8F6C - chains E and F of the 8 polymer chains in the assembly; structure by electron microscopy, 3.46 A resolution.

[Chain E]
Protein: Cytochrome bo(3) ubiquinol oxidase subunit 1
Source organism: Escherichia coli
Notes: EC 7.1.1.3
Reference sequence: P0ABI8 (CYOB_ECOLI); residues 1-658 here = UniProt positions 1-658
Amino-acid sequence (658 residues; each row starts with the number of its first residue):
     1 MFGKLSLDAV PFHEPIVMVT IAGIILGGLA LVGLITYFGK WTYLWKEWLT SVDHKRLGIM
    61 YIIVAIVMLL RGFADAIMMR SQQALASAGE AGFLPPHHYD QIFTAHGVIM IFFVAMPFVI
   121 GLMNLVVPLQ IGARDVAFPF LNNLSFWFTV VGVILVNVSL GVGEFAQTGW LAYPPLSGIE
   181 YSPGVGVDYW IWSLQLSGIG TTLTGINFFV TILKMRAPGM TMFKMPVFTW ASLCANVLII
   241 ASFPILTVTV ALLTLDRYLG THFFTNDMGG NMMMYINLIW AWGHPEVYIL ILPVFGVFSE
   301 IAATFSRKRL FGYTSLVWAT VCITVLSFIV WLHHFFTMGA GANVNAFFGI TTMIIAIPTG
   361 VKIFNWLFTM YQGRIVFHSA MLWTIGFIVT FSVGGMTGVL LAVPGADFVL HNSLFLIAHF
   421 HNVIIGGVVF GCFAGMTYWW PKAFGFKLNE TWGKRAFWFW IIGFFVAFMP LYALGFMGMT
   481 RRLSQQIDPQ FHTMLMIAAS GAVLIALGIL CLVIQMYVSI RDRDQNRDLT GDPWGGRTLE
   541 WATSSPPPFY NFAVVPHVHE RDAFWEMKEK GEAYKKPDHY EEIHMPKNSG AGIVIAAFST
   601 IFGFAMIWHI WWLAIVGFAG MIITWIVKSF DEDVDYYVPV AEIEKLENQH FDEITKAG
Bound ions: heme Fe: His106, His421; Cu ion: His284, His333, His334; heme o Fe near His419 (its only coordinating residue here)
Small-molecule neighbours:
  - 1,2-Distearoyl-sn-glycerophosphoethanolamine (3PE), molecule 1: Phe138, Pro139, Phe140, Leu141, Leu144, Phe148, Trp192, Gln195, Ile199, Leu203, Ile206, Thr247, Phe602, Phe618, Met621, Trp625, Lys628, Val634
  - 1,2-Distearoyl-sn-glycerophosphoethanolamine (3PE), molecule 2: Ala251, Thr254, Leu255, Tyr258, Leu259, Phe602, Met606, Trp611, Ile615
  - 1,2-Distearoyl-sn-glycerophosphoethanolamine (3PE), molecule 3: Ala251, Phe618, Ile622, Trp625, Ile626, Ser629
  - heme (HEM): Phe73, Ala76, Met79, Arg80, Gln83, Phe103, His106, Gly107, Met110, Ile111, Ala115, Gly169, Trp170, Leu414, Ile417, Phe420, His421, Ile424, Ile425, Val429, Trp460, Phe468, Arg481, Arg482, Ile505
  - heme o (HEO): Trp170, Trp280, His284, Val287, Tyr288, Ile291, His333, His334, Ile355, Ala356, Thr359, Gly360, Ile363, Phe391, Ser392, Gly395, Met396, Gly398, Val399, Leu401, Ala402, Asp407, His411, Asn412, Leu416, His419, Phe420, Val423, Ile424, Val428, Arg481
Swiss-Prot annotation at these positions:
  - binding site (ubiquinone-8): Arg71, Asp75, His98
  - binding site (heme b): His106, Trp170, His421, Arg481, Arg482
  - binding site (Cu(2+)): His284, His333, His334
  - binding site (Fe(II)-heme o): Tyr288, His411, His419
  - cross-link: His284 to Tyr288 (1'-histidyl-3'-tyrosine (His-Tyr))
  - mutagenesis: His54 (H54A: 50% quinol oxidase activity), Lys55 (K55Q: No effect), Arg71 (R71H: No quinol oxidase activity; R71Q/L: Abolishes quinol oxidase activity), Asp75 (D75E: Very similar to wild-type; D75H: No quinol oxidase activity, altered binding of a semiquinone intermediate at the QH site; D75N: Abolishes quinol oxidase activity), Arg80 (R80Q: Abolishes quinol oxidase activity), His98 (H98F: About 1% quinol oxidase activity; H98N: Abolishes enzyme activity), Gln101 (Q101N: Reduces quinol oxidase activity by 75%, decreased affinity for ubiquinol-1), Ile102 (I102W: No quinol oxidase activity), His106 (H106A: 2% quinol oxidase activity, loss of heme b, loss of heme o, loss of Cu(B)), Asp135 (D135N: Abolishes quinol oxidase activity), Tyr173 (Y173F: No effect), Asp188 (D188N: No effect), 15 further mutagenesis entries in UniProt

[Chain F]
Protein: Cytochrome bo(3) ubiquinol oxidase subunit 2
Source organism: Escherichia coli
Reference sequence: P0ABJ1 (CYOA_ECOLI); residue numbers follow UniProt; this construct covers 24-283
Amino-acid sequence (260 residues; each row starts with the number of its first residue):
    24 GCNSALLDPK GQIGLEQRSL ILTAFGLMLI VVIPAILMAV GFAWKYRASN KDAKYSPNWS
    84 HSNKVEAVVW TVPILIIIFL AVLTWKTTHA LEPSKPLAHD EKPITIEVVS MDWKWFFIYP
   144 EQGIATVNEI AFPANTPVYF KVTSNSVMNS FFIPRLGSQI YAMAGMQTRL HLIANEPGTY
   204 DGISASYSGP GFSGMKFKAI ATPDRAAFDQ WVAKAKQSPN TMSDMAAFEK LAAPSEYNQV
   264 EYFSNVKPDL FADVINKFMA
Small-molecule neighbours: heme o (HEO): Met51, Val54, Val55, Ala58, Pro96, Ile99, Ile100
Swiss-Prot annotation at these positions:
  - lipidation: Cys25 (N-palmitoyl cysteine)
Reported in the primary citation:
  - higher-order assembly contacts with a neighbouring Cytochrome bo(3) ubiquinol oxidase subunit 4; pairs are residue here / residue on that copy: Lys87-Val63, Val91-Val63, Leu98, Phe102

[Interface between chain E and chain F]
Pairs across the interface (135; chain E residue first):
  Pro96(E) with Pro213(F)
  Asp100(E) with Tyr210(F), hydrogen bond; Pro213(F)
  Gln167(E) with Tyr210(F), hydrogen bond (backbone-side chain)
  Thr168(E) with Tyr210(F)
  Pro175(E) with Val170(F), hydrophobic; Met171(F)
  Leu176(E) with Val170(F), hydrophobic; Tyr210(F), hydrophobic; Ser211(F)
  Tyr181(E) with Ser169(F)
  Asn266(E) with Ala187(F); Phe281(F)
  Met272(E) with Met171(F), hydrophobic; Met186(F), hydrophobic
  Met273(E) with Met186(F), hydrophobic; Met189(F), hydrophobic
  Arg307(E) with Tyr78(F), hydrogen bond (backbone-side chain)
  Lys308(E) with Ser79(F); Pro80(F); Trp82(F), hydrogen bond (side chain-backbone)
  Arg309(E) with Asn81(F); Ser83(F)
  Leu310(E) with Ser83(F)
  Phe311(E) with Ser83(F); His84(F); Ser85(F); Val88(F), hydrophobic; Glu89(F)
  Gly312(E) with Ser83(F), hydrogen bond (backbone-backbone); Glu89(F)
  Ser315(E) with Glu89(F), hydrogen bond; Trp93(F)
  Thr337(E) with Gln182(F); Ile183(F); Tyr184(F), hydrogen bond (backbone-backbone)
  Met338(E) with Tyr184(F), hydrophobic; Met186(F)
  Ala340(E) with Glu115(F)
  Gly341(E) with Glu115(F)
  Ala342(E) with Thr111(F); His112(F); Glu115(F), hydrogen bond (backbone-side chain)
  Asn343(E) with His112(F), hydrogen bond
  Asn345(E) with Thr111(F)
  Ala346(E) with Trp108(F), hydrophobic; Thr111(F)
  Ile350(E) with Trp108(F), hydrophobic
  Met353(E) with Ile100(F); Leu103(F); Ala104(F); Thr107(F), hydrogen bond
  Ile357(E) with Ile97(F), hydrophobic; Ile100(F), hydrophobic
  Val361(E) with Val92(F), hydrophobic; Trp93(F), hydrophobic
  Phe364(E) with Met61(F), hydrophobic; Val92(F), hydrophobic
  Asn365(E) with Glu89(F), hydrogen bond
  Leu367(E) with Ala58(F); Ala62(F), hydrophobic; Phe65(F)
  Phe368(E) with Trp82(F); Val88(F), hydrophobic
  Met370(E) with Ala62(F); Phe65(F)
  Tyr371(E) with Phe65(F), hydrophobic; Tyr69(F); Trp82(F), hydrophobic
  Gln372(E) with Tyr69(F); Lys77(F); Tyr78(F); Ser79(F), hydrogen bond
  Gly373(E) with Tyr69(F)
  Arg374(E) with Tyr78(F)
  Ile375(E) with Phe65(F); Tyr69(F), hydrogen bond (backbone-backbone); Arg70(F); Ala71(F), hydrogen bond (backbone-backbone)
  Phe377(E) with Ala66(F); Arg70(F)
  Ile385(E) with Ala66(F), hydrophobic
  Ile388(E) with Ala62(F), hydrophobic
  Ser392(E) with Ile59(F)
  Val393(E) with Ile59(F), hydrophobic
  Met396(E) with Phe48(F), hydrophobic; Met51(F); Leu52(F), hydrophobic; Val55(F), hydrophobic
  Val399(E) with Met51(F), hydrophobic
  Leu400(E) with Phe48(F), hydrophobic; Met51(F)
  Val403(E) with Leu43(F), hydrophobic; Thr107(F)
  Pro404(E) with Thr107(F); Thr111(F)
  Gly405(E) with Gln40(F); Leu43(F)
  Ala406(E) with Ile44(F), hydrophobic
  Phe408(E) with Gln40(F); Leu114(F); Pro116(F); Ser181(F); Gln182(F), hydrogen bond (backbone-backbone)
  Val409(E) with Leu29(F), hydrophobic; Gln40(F); Phe175(F); Gly180(F)
  Leu410(E) with Leu29(F), hydrophobic
  His411(E) with Gln182(F), hydrogen bond (backbone-side chain); Tyr184(F), hydrogen bond
  Asn412(E) with Tyr184(F); Ala208(F)
  Gly475(E) with Leu29(F)
  Phe476(E) with Ser27(F), hydrogen bond (backbone-side chain); Ala28(F); Leu29(F), hydrogen bond (backbone-backbone); Leu30(F), hydrophobic
  Met477(E) with Ser27(F), hydrogen bond (backbone-side chain); Ala28(F)
  Gly478(E) with Ile206(F)
  Thr480(E) with Ile206(F); Ser207(F); Ala208(F); Phe215(F)
  Arg481(E) with Phe215(F)
  Arg482(E) with Tyr210(F); Phe215(F)
  Leu483(E) with Ser216(F)
  Ser484(E) with Ser216(F), hydrogen bond (backbone-side chain)
  Gln485(E) with Ser216(F); Tyr260(F)
  Gln486(E) with Lys219(F), hydrogen bond (backbone-side chain); Tyr260(F), hydrogen bond
  Asp488(E) with Lys219(F)
Also at the interface, not in a pair above, chain E (80 interface residues in all): Phe103, Gly169, Tyr173, Asp267, Ile276, Gly339, Ile354, Ala356, Val376, Val389, Ile487, Gln490
Also at the interface, not in a pair above, chain F (75 interface residues in all): Val54, Lys74, Pro96, Asp135, Asn168, Pro177, Asp204, Gly212

[Overview]
80 residues of chain E face 75 of chain F across their interface; the contacts include 23 hydrogen bonds.
Polar contacts include Asp100(E)-Tyr210(F), Gln167(E)-Tyr210(F) and Arg307(E)-Tyr78(F). From the paper:
higher-order assembly contacts with a neighbouring Cytochrome bo(3) ubiquinol oxidase subunit 4 through
Lys87(F), Val91(F) and Leu98(F) among others.
Here chain E is Cytochrome bo(3) ubiquinol oxidase subunit 1 and chain F is Cytochrome bo(3) ubiquinol oxidase
subunit 2, both from Escherichia coli. Entry 8F6C (E. coli cytochrome bo3 ubiquinol oxidase dimer) was
determined by electron microscopy (same publication as 8F68).
